6BLP - chains A and B of the 12 polymer chains in the assembly; structure by X-ray diffraction, 3.20 A resolution.

== Chain A ==
Molecule: DNA-directed RNA polymerase II subunit RPB1
Organism: Saccharomyces cerevisiae (strain ATCC 204508 / S288c)
Notes: EC 2.7.7.6
Reference sequence: P04050 (RPB1_YEAST); residue numbers follow UniProt; this construct covers 1-1733
Chain sequence (1733 residues; each row starts with the number of its first residue):
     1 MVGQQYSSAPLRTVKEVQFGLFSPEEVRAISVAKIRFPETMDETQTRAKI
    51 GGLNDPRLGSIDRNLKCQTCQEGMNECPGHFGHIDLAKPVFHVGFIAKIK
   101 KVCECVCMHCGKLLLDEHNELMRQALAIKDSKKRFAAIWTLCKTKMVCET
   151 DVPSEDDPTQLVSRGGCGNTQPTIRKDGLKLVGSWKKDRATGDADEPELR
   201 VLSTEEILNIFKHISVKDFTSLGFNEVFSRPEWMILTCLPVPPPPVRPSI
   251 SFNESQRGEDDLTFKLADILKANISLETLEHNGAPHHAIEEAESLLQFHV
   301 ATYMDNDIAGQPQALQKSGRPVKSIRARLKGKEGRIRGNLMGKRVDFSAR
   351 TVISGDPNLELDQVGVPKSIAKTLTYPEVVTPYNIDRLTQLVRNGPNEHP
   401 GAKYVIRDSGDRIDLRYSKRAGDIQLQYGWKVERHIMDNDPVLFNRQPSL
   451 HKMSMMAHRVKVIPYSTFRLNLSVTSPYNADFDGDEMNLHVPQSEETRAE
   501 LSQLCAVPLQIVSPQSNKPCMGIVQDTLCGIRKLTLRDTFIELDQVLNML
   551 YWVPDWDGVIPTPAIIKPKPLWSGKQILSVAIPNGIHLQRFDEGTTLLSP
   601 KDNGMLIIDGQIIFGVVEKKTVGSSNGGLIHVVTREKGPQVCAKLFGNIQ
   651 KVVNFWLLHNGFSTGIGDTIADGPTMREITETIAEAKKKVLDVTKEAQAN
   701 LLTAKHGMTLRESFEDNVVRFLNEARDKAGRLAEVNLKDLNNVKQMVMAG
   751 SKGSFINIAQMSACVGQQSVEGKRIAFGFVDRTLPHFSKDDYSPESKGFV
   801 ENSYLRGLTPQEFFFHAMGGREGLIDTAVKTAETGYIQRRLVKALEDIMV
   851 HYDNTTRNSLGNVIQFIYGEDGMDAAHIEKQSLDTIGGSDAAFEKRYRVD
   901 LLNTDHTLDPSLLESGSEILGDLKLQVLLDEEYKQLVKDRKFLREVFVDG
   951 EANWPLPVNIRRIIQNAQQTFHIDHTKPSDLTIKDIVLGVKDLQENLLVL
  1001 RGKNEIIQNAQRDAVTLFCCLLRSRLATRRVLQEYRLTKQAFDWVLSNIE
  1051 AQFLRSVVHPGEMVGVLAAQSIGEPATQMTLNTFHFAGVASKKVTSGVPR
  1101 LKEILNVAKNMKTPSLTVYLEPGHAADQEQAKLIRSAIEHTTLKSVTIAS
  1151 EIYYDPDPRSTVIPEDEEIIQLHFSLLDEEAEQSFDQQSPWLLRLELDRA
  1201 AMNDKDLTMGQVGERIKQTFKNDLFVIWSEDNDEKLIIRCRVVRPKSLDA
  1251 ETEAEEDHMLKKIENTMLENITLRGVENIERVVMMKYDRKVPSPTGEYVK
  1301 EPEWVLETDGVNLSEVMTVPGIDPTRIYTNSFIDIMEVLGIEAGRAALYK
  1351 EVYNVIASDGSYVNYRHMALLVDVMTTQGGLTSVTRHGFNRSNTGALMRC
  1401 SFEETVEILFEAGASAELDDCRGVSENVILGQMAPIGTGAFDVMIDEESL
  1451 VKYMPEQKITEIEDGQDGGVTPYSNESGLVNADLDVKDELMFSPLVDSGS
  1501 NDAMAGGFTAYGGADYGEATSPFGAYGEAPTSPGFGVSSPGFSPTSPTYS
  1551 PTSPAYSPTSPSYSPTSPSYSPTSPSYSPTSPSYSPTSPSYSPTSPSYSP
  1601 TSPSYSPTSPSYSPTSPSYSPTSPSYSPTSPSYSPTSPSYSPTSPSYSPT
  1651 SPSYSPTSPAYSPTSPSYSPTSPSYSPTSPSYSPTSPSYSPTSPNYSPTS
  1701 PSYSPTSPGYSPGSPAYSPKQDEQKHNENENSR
Not modelled in the structure: 1-2, 149-164, 186-200, 251-258, 1081-1092, 1176-1186, 1244-1253, 1447-1733
Bound ions: Zn2+ site 1: C67, C70, C77, H80; Zn2+ site 2: C110, C148, C167; Mg2+ site 1: D481, D483, D485 (shared with 1 residue of chain R); Mg2+ site 2: D481 (together with AMP-CPP)
Residues lining bound ligands: AMP-CPP: R446, P448, N479, D481, D483, K752, T831
Curated features (UniProtKB/Swiss-Prot):
  - region: P248 to D260 (Lid loop), N306 to K323 (Rudder loop), P810 to E822 (Bridging helix)
  - binding site (Zn(2+)): C67, C70, C77, H80, C107, C110, C148, C167
  - binding site (Mg(2+)): D481, D483, D485
  - modified residue: T1471 (Phosphothreonine)
  - cross-link (Glycyl lysine isopeptide (Lys-Gly)): K695 (interchain with G-Cter in ubiquitin), K1246 (interchain with G-Cter in ubiquitin), K1350 (interchain with G-Cter in ubiquitin)
  - natural variant: S1653 to P1659 (deletion: In strain: A364A)
  - mutagenesis: K1246 (K1246R: Impairs ubiquitination during transcription stress)

== Chain B ==
Molecule: DNA-directed RNA polymerase II subunit RPB2
Organism: Saccharomyces cerevisiae (strain ATCC 204508 / S288c)
Notes: EC 2.7.7.6
Reference sequence: P08518 (RPB2_YEAST); residues 1-1224 here = UniProt positions 1-1224
Chain sequence (1224 residues; row label = number of the first residue in the row):
     1 MSDLANSEKYYDEDPYGFEDESAPITAEDSWAVISAFFREKGLVSQQLDS
    51 FNQFVDYTLQDIICEDSTLILEQLAQHTTESDNISRKYEISFGKIYVTKP
   101 MVNESDGVTHALYPQEARLRNLTYSSGLFVDVKKRTYEAIDVPGRELKYE
   151 LIAEESEDDSESGKVFIGRLPIMLRSKNCYLSEATESDLYKLKECPFDMG
   201 GYFIINGSEKVLIAQERSAGNIVQVFKKAAPSPISHVAEIRSALEKGSRF
   251 ISTLQVKLYGREGSSARTIKATLPYIKQDIPIVIIFRALGIIPDGEILEH
   301 ICYDVNDWQMLEMLKPCVEDGFVIQDRETALDFIGRRGTALGIKKEKRIQ
   351 YAKDILQKEFLPHITQLEGFESRKAFFLGYMINRLLLCALDRKDQDDRDH
   401 FGKKRLDLAGPLLAQLFKTLFKKLTKDIFRYMQRTVEEAHDFNMKLAINA
   451 KTITSGLKYALATGNWGEQKKAMSSRAGVSQVLNRYTYSSTLSHLRRTNT
   501 PIGRDGKLAKPRQLHNTHWGLVCPAETPEGQACGLVKNLSLMSCISVGTD
   551 PMPIITFLSEWGMEPLEDYVPHQSPDATRVFVNGVWHGVHRNPARLMETL
   601 RTLRRKGDINPEVSMIRDIREKELKIFTDAGRVYRPLFIVEDDESLGHKE
   651 LKVRKGHIAKLMATEYQDIEGGFEDVEEYTWSSLLNEGLVEYIDAEEEES
   701 ILIAMQPEDLEPAEANEENDLDVDPAKRIRVSHHATTFTHCEIHPSMILG
   751 VAASIIPFPDHNQSPRNTYQSAMGKQAMGVFLTNYNVRMDTMANILYYPQ
   801 KPLGTTRAMEYLKFRELPAGQNAIVAIACYSGYNQEDSMIMNQSSIDRGL
   851 FRSLFFRSYMDQEKKYGMSITETFEKPQRTNTLRMKHGTYDKLDDDGLIA
   901 PGVRVSGEDVIIGKTTPISPDEEELGQRTAYHSKRDASTPLRSTENGIVD
   951 QVLVTTNQDGLKFVKVRVRTTKIPQIGDKFASRHGQKGTIGITYRREDMP
  1001 FTAEGIVPDLIINPHAIPSRMTVAHLIECLLSKVAALSGNEGDASPFTDI
  1051 TVEGISKLLREHGYQSRGFEVMYNGHTGKKLMAQIFFGPTYYQRLRHMVD
  1101 DKIHARARGPMQVLTRQPVEGRSRDGGLRFGEMERDCMIAHGAASFLKER
  1151 LMEASDAFRVHICGICGLMTVIAKLNHNQFECKGCDNKIDIYQIHIPYAA
  1201 KLLFQELMAMNITPRLYTDRSRDF
Not modelled in the structure: 1-19, 71-88, 135-163, 244-250, 339-344, 436-445, 503-508, 669-677, 713-721, 919-928, 1221-1224
Bound ions: Zn2+: C1163, C1166, C1185
Residues lining bound ligands: AMP-CPP: R766, E836, D837, S1019, R1020

== Interface between chain A and chain B ==
Residue-residue contacts (406):
  Q4(A) with F1158(B); R1159(B), hydrogen bond
  Q5(A) with R1159(B), hydrogen bond (backbone-side chain); L1175(B)
  S7(A) with R1159(B); H1161(B), hydrogen bond; F1180(B); Q1193(B)
  S8(A) with N1178(B); F1180(B)
  A9(A) with F1180(B); I1191(B), hydrophobic; Q1193(B)
  P10(A) with Q1193(B), hydrogen bond (backbone-backbone)
  L11(A) with Q1193(B); H1195(B)
  R12(A) with Y1192(B); Q1193(B), hydrogen bond (backbone-backbone); I1194(B); T1218(B)
  T13(A) with T1218(B)
  V14(A) with Y1217(B)
  K15(A) with Y1217(B), hydrogen bond (backbone-backbone); T1218(B); R1220(B), hydrogen bond (backbone-side chain)
  E16(A) with R1215(B); L1216(B); Y1217(B), hydrogen bond (backbone-backbone); D1219(B); R1220(B)
  V17(A) with R1215(B); L1216(B), hydrophobic
  Q18(A) with T1213(B); R1215(B), hydrogen bond (backbone-backbone)
  F19(A) with T1213(B)
  G20(A) with I1212(B); T1213(B), hydrogen bond (backbone-backbone)
  L21(A) with T1213(B)
  F22(A) with L1168(B), hydrophobic; M1208(B); N1211(B), hydrogen bond (backbone-side chain); T1213(B)
  E26(A) with C1166(B); L1168(B); R1215(B), salt bridge
  A29(A) with K1183(B); G1184(B)
  I30(A) with L1168(B), hydrophobic; T1170(B); K1183(B)
  R63(A) with R884(B)
  Q68(A) with I1172(B)
  T69(A) with K1174(B)
  C70(A) with I1172(B), hydrophobic; K1174(B)
  E72(A) with L1175(B); N1176(B)
  M74(A) with R1116(B), hydrogen bond (backbone-side chain)
  N75(A) with R1116(B), hydrogen bond (backbone-side chain); F1158(B)
  E76(A) with F1158(B); R1159(B), salt bridge; L1175(B)
  P78(A) with K1201(B)
  G79(A) with K1201(B); Q1205(B), hydrogen bond (backbone-side chain)
  F81(A) with Q1205(B); M1208(B), hydrophobic; A1209(B)
  H92(A) with M1210(B), hydrogen bond (side chain-backbone)
  F228(A) with R1215(B)
  W233(A) with N1211(B)
  L236(A) with N1211(B)
  P240(A) with M1208(B)
  P242(A) with A1209(B), hydrophobic
  P245(A) with Y1198(B); K1201(B)
  V246(A) with L1114(B); Q1205(B)
  P248(A) with L1114(B)
  Y303(A) with A1209(B)
  M304(A) with M1210(B), hydrophobic
  G319(A) with K471(B)
  R320(A) with K471(B)
  I325(A) with E1206(B); M1210(B), hydrophobic
  R328(A) with E1206(B), salt bridge
  L329(A) with L1203(B), hydrophobic; E1206(B)
  R335(A) with L1114(B); T1115(B); A1199(B); L1202(B); E1206(B), salt bridge
  I336(A) with L1203(B), hydrophobic
  R337(A) with R1129(B), hydrogen bond (backbone-side chain); E1132(B), salt bridge
  G338(A) with R1129(B)
  N339(A) with T1115(B); Q1117(B), hydrogen bond (backbone-side chain); A1199(B)
  L340(A) with A1199(B), hydrophobic; A1200(B); L1203(B), hydrophobic
  M341(A) with R1135(B)
  G342(A) with R1129(B), hydrogen bond (backbone-side chain); F1130(B)
  K343(A) with Q1117(B); R1129(B); F1130(B), hydrogen bond (backbone-backbone); L1151(B); S1155(B); D1156(B)
  R344(A) with P1118(B); V1119(B); E1120(B), salt bridge; G1127(B); L1128(B); R1129(B); S1155(B), hydrogen bond (backbone-side chain)
  V345(A) with P1118(B); G1127(B); L1128(B), hydrogen bond (backbone-backbone); F1130(B), hydrophobic; R1150(B); A1154(B)
  D346(A) with R1106(B), salt bridge; R1108(B); G1109(B); M1111(B); P1118(B); R1150(B), hydrogen bond (backbone-side chain); A1154(B), hydrogen bond (backbone-backbone)
  F347(A) with R1106(B), hydrogen bond (backbone-backbone); A1107(B), hydrophobic; R1108(B); R1150(B)
  S348(A) with A1105(B); R1106(B), hydrogen bond (backbone-backbone); L1128(B), hydrogen bond (side chain-backbone)
  A349(A) with H1104(B); A1105(B), hydrophobic; L1128(B)
  R350(A) with K1102(B); I1103(B); H1104(B), hydrogen bond (backbone-backbone); L1128(B)
  T351(A) with I1103(B)
  V352(A) with V1099(B), hydrophobic
  G355(A) with Y833(B)
  D356(A) with Y833(B), hydrogen bond
  P357(A) with S831(B); G832(B); Y833(B)
  N358(A) with Y833(B), hydrogen bond
  S369(A) with I1103(B)
  I370(A) with A1105(B), hydrophobic
  T373(A) with A1105(B); A1107(B)
  L374(A) with R1106(B); A1107(B), hydrophobic
  R412(A) with R1108(B)
  E433(A) with R1108(B), salt bridge
  L443(A) with M1138(B), hydrophobic; F1146(B), hydrophobic
  N445(A) with E1134(B), hydrogen bond
  Q447(A) with E1134(B), hydrogen bond
  S449(A) with M1133(B); E1134(B), hydrogen bond; C1137(B)
  H451(A) with C1137(B), hydrogen bond (backbone-side chain)
  K452(A) with A1140(B); H1141(B), hydrogen bond (backbone-side chain)
  M455(A) with F1130(B), hydrophobic; E1134(B); C1137(B), hydrophobic; H1141(B), hydrogen bond (backbone-side chain)
  Y465(A) with I976(B), hydrophobic
  S466(A) with Q975(B); V1099(B); D1100(B), hydrogen bond
  T467(A) with I976(B); G977(B); V1099(B)
  R469(A) with Y833(B); I976(B); G991(B), hydrogen bond (side chain-backbone)
  L472(A) with Q835(B)
  T475(A) with E836(B)
  D481(A) with E836(B)
  F482(A) with Q835(B); E836(B), hydrogen bond (backbone-backbone); D837(B); S838(B); T989(B), hydrogen bond (backbone-side chain)
  D483(A) with D837(B); K979(B); K987(B), salt bridge; G988(B)
  G484(A) with T989(B)
  E486(A) with K1102(B), salt bridge
  N488(A) with L1128(B)
  H490(A) with F1130(B); R1150(B), hydrogen bond
  V491(A) with R1150(B), hydrogen bond (backbone-side chain)
  P492(A) with E1149(B)
  Q493(A) with E1149(B), hydrogen bond (backbone-side chain)
  S494(A) with E1149(B), hydrogen bond (backbone-side chain)
  T497(A) with F1146(B); E1149(B)
  E500(A) with A1143(B); A1144(B), hydrogen bond (side chain-backbone); S1145(B), hydrogen bond (side chain-backbone); F1146(B), hydrogen bond (side chain-backbone)
  L501(A) with F1146(B), hydrophobic
  L504(A) with H1141(B)
  C505(A) with M1138(B), hydrophobic; H1141(B)
  Q510(A) with H1141(B), hydrogen bond
  V524(A) with Q835(B)
  Q525(A) with Q835(B); E836(B), hydrogen bond (side chain-backbone); H1015(B)
  D526(A) with C829(B), hydrogen bond; G832(B); N834(B); Q835(B); N1013(B), hydrogen bond; H1015(B), salt bridge
  C529(A) with H1015(B)
  E542(A) with K1079(B), salt bridge
  N654(A) with Q835(B)
  L657(A) with C829(B), hydrophobic
  L658(A) with Y830(B); S831(B); N1074(B), hydrogen bond (backbone-side chain); H1076(B); L1081(B)
  H659(A) with N1074(B), hydrogen bond; T1077(B); L1081(B)
  N660(A) with L1081(B); M1082(B), hydrogen bond (backbone-backbone); A1083(B)
  G661(A) with A1083(B)
  F662(A) with A828(B); C829(B), hydrogen bond (backbone-backbone); P1014(B), hydrophobic
  S663(A) with I827(B), hydrogen bond (side chain-backbone); P1014(B); Q1084(B); I1085(B); F1086(B), hydrogen bond (side chain-backbone)
  T664(A) with I827(B); P1014(B); F1086(B)
  G665(A) with L1026(B); F1069(B); F1086(B)
  I666(A) with V1023(B), hydrophobic; L1026(B), hydrophobic; I1027(B), hydrophobic; L1030(B), hydrophobic; R1067(B); F1086(B), hydrophobic
  D668(A) with F1069(B)
  I670(A) with R1067(B)
  T680(A) with I729(B)
  N742(A) with F1069(B)
  M746(A) with H1015(B); P1018(B), hydrophobic
  S751(A) with H1015(B), hydrogen bond
  K752(A) with H1015(B); S1019(B), hydrogen bond
  N757(A) with P1018(B); M1021(B)
  Q760(A) with M1021(B)
  M761(A) with V1023(B), hydrophobic
  E771(A) with K510(B)
  I775(A) with N516(B)
  A776(A) with N516(B)
  G778(A) with H515(B); N516(B), hydrogen bond (backbone-side chain)
  F779(A) with N516(B); T517(B); E698(B); E699(B)
  V780(A) with E699(B), hydrogen bond (backbone-side chain)
  D781(A) with R620(B), salt bridge
  R782(A) with E698(B), hydrogen bond (side chain-backbone); E699(B), hydrogen bond (side chain-backbone); S700(B); I701(B), hydrogen bond (side chain-backbone)
  T783(A) with N516(B), hydrogen bond (backbone-side chain)
  P785(A) with E698(B); I701(B); L702(B); I703(B), hydrogen bond (backbone-backbone)
  H786(A) with W519(B); I703(B); M705(B); E742(B), salt bridge
  F787(A) with L702(B)
  S788(A) with A735(B)
  K789(A) with R620(B)
  E795(A) with V731(B)
  E801(A) with I729(B)
  N802(A) with R728(B); I729(B), hydrogen bond (side chain-backbone)
  Y804(A) with H761(B); N762(B); Q763(B); M1021(B), hydrophobic; V1023(B), hydrophobic
  L805(A) with H761(B); V1052(B), hydrophobic
  R806(A) with P725(B), hydrogen bond (side chain-backbone); A726(B); K727(B), hydrogen bond (side chain-backbone); R728(B); I729(B); H761(B), hydrogen bond (backbone-side chain)
  G807(A) with R728(B), hydrogen bond (backbone-side chain); D760(B); H761(B)
  L808(A) with R728(B), hydrogen bond (backbone-side chain); D760(B), hydrogen bond (backbone-backbone); F1047(B)
  T809(A) with R730(B); F1047(B)
  P810(A) with W519(B); M705(B), hydrophobic; P745(B), hydrophobic; F1047(B)
  Q811(A) with M705(B), hydrogen bond
  F813(A) with I748(B), hydrophobic; L749(B), hydrophobic; P759(B); D760(B); N767(B); F1047(B), hydrophobic
  F814(A) with H515(B); N516(B); W519(B), hydrophobic
  H816(A) with N762(B); Q763(B); S764(B), hydrogen bond (backbone-side chain)
  A817(A) with L514(B), hydrophobic; P524(B), hydrophobic; S764(B)
  M818(A) with L514(B); N516(B)
  G820(A) with S764(B)
  R821(A) with R512(B), hydrogen bond (side chain-backbone); L514(B); P524(B), hydrogen bond (side chain-backbone); T527(B); G534(B); K537(B)
  E822(A) with Q513(B)
  L824(A) with P765(B), hydrophobic; T768(B); Y769(B)
  I825(A) with R512(B); Q513(B); C533(B)
  A828(A) with G530(B)
  Q838(A) with M1133(B)
  R839(A) with E1132(B), salt bridge
  V842(A) with D1136(B)
  K843(A) with R1135(B)
  E846(A) with R1135(B), salt bridge
  M1063(A) with I1139(B)
  V1066(A) with D1136(B); I1139(B), hydrophobic
  Q1070(A) with D1136(B), hydrogen bond (side chain-backbone); C1137(B); A1140(B)
  K1144(A) with E262(B), salt bridge
  N1265(A) with G263(B), hydrogen bond (side chain-backbone); S265(B), hydrogen bond
  E1269(A) with G263(B)
  L1409(A) with L1207(B), hydrophobic
  F1410(A) with M1210(B), hydrophobic; I1212(B), hydrophobic
  D1420(A) with R1220(B), hydrogen bond (backbone-side chain)
  R1422(A) with R1220(B)
  V1424(A) with I1139(B), hydrophobic
  V1428(A) with R1135(B); L1151(B), hydrophobic
  I1429(A) with P1197(B); A1200(B)
  L1430(A) with H1195(B); I1196(B); P1197(B); F1204(B), hydrophobic
  G1431(A) with K1148(B); M1152(B); P1197(B)
  Q1432(A) with K1148(B)
  M1433(A) with S1145(B); K1148(B)
  A1434(A) with A1144(B)
  I1436(A) with G1142(B); A1144(B)
  T1438(A) with G1142(B), hydrogen bond (side chain-backbone)
Also at the interface, not in a pair above, chain A (222 interface residues in all): Y6, V32, Q71, H80, P243, I250, S318, P321, I353, T375, Y404, P448, T527, Q545, G667, V743, G753, V770, L784, E812, F815, E1062, K1261, K1262, V1406, G1413, S1425, G1437, G1439
Also at the interface, not in a pair above, chain B (200 interface residues in all): S264, E312, K315, D397, H400, H518, A695, A704, I1017, R1020, E1053, K1080, V1113, G1131, A1157, V1160, M1169, A1173, P1214

== Overview ==
Chain A and chain B form an interface of 222 and 200 residues respectively, with 81 hydrogen bonds and 17 salt
bridges. Polar contacts include E26(A)-R1215(B), E76(A)-R1159(B) and R328(A)-E1206(B). AMP-CPP is bound
between chain A and chain B.
Chain A is DNA-directed RNA polymerase II subunit RPB1 and chain B is DNA-directed RNA polymerase II subunit
RPB2, both from Saccharomyces cerevisiae (strain ATCC 204508 / S288c); the structure, Pol II elongation
complex with an abasic lesion at i+1 position, soaking AMPCPP, was determined by X-ray diffraction (same
publication as 6BLO, 6BM2, 6BM4 and 6BQF).
